PDB entry 1TWA | X-ray diffraction, 3.20 A resolution | chains A and H of the 10 polymer chains in the assembly

[Chain A]
Protein: DNA-directed RNA polymerase II largest subunit
Organism: Saccharomyces cerevisiae
Notes: EC 2.7.7.6
Reference sequence: P04050 (RPB1_YEAST); residue numbers follow UniProt; this construct covers 1-1733
Amino-acid sequence (1733 residues; each row starts with the number of its first residue):
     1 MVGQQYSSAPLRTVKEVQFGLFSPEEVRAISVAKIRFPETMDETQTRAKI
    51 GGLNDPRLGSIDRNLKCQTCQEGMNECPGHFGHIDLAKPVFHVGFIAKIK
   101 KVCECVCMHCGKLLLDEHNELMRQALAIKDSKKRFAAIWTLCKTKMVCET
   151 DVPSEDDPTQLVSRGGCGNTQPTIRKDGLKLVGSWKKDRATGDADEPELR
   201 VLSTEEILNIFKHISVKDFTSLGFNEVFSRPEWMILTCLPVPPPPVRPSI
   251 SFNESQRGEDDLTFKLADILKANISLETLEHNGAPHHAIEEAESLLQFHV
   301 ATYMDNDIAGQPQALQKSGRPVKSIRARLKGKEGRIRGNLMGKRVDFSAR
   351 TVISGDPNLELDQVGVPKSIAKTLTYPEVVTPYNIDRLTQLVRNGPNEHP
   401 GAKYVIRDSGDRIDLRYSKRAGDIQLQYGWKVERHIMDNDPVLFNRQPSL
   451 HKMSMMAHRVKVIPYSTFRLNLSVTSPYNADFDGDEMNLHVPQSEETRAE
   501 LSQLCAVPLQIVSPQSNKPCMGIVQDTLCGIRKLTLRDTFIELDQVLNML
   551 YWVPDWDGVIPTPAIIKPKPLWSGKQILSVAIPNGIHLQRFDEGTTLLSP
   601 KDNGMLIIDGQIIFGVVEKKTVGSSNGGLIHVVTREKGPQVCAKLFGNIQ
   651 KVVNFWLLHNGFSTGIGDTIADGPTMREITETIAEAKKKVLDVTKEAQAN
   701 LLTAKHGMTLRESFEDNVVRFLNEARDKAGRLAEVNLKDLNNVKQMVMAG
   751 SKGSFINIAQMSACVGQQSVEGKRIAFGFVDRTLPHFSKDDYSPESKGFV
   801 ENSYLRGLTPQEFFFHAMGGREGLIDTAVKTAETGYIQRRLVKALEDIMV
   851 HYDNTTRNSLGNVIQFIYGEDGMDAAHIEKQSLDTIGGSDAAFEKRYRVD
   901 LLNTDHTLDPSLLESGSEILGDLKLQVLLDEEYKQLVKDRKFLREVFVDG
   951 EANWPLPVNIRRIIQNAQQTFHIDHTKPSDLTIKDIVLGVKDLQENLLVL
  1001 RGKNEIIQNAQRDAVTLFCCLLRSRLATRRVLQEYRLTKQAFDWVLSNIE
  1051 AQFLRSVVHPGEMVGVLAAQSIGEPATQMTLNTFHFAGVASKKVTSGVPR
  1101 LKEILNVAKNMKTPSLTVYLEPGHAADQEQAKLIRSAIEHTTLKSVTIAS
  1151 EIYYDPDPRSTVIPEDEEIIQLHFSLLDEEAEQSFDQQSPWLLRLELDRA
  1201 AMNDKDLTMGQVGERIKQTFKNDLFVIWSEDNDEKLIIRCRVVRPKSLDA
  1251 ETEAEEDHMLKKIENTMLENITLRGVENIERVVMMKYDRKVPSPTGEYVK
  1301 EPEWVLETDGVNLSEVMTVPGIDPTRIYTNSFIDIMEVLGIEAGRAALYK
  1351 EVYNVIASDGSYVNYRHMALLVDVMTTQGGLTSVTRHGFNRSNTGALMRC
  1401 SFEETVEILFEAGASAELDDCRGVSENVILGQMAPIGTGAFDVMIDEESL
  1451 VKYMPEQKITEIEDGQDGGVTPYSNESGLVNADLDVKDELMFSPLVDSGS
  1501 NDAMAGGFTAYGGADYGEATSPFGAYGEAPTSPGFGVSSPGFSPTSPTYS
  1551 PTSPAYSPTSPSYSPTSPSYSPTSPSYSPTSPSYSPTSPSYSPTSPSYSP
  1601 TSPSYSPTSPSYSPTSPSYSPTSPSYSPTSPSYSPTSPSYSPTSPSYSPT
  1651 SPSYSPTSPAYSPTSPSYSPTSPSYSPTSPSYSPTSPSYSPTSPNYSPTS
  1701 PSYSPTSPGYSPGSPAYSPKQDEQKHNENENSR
Disordered / not traced: 1-2, 249-260, 306-323, 328-345, 1082-1091, 1174-1175, 1177-1186, 1244-1253, 1386-1401, 1451-1733
Curated features (UniProtKB/Swiss-Prot):
  - region: P248 to D260 (Lid loop), N306 to K323 (Rudder loop), P810 to E822 (Bridging helix)
  - binding site (Zn(2+)): C67, C70, C77, H80, C107, C110, C148, C167
  - binding site (Mg(2+)): D481, D483, D485
  - modified residue: T1471 (Phosphothreonine)
  - cross-link (Glycyl lysine isopeptide (Lys-Gly)): K695 (interchain with G-Cter in ubiquitin), K1246 (interchain with G-Cter in ubiquitin), K1350 (interchain with G-Cter in ubiquitin)
  - natural variant: S1653 to P1659 (deletion: In strain: A364A)
  - mutagenesis: K1246 (K1246R: Impairs ubiquitination during transcription stress)
Bound ions: Zn2+ site 1: C70, C77, H80; Zn2+ site 2: C107, C110, C148, C167; Mn2+ site 1: D481, D483, D485 (together with ATP); Mn2+ site 2: D481, D483 (together with ATP) (shared with 1 residue of chain B)
Small-molecule neighbours: ATP: D481, D483, D485, K752, T1080

[Chain H]
Protein: DNA-directed RNA polymerases I, II, and III 14.5 kDa polypeptide
Organism: Saccharomyces cerevisiae
Notes: EC 2.7.7.6
Reference sequence: P20436 (RPB8_YEAST); residues 1-146 here = UniProt positions 1-146
Amino-acid sequence (146 residues; each row starts with the number of its first residue):
     1 MSNTLFDDIFQVSEVDPGRYNKVCRIEAASTTQDQCKLTLDINVELFPVA
    51 AQDSLTVTIASSLNLEDTPANDSSATRSWRPPQAGDRSLADDYDYVMYGT
   101 AYKFEEVSKDLIAVYYSFGGLLMRLEGNYRNLNNLKQENAYLLIRR
Disordered / not traced: 1, 64-75
Curated features (UniProtKB/Swiss-Prot):
  - region: D16 to T39 (Non-specific ssDNA binding)
  - modified residue: S2 (N-acetylserine), T68 (Phosphothreonine)

[How chain A and chain H interact]
Pairs across the interface (61):
  R537(A) - Y20(H)
  R537(A) - R25(H)
  R537(A) - D41(H)  salt bridge
  R537(A) - G120(H)  hydrogen bond (side chain-backbone)
  R537(A) - L121(H)
  R537(A) - L122(H)
  D538(A) - Y20(H)
  D538(A) - N21(H)
  D538(A) - K22(H)
  D538(A) - V23(H)
  F540(A) - V23(H)  hydrophobic
  F540(A) - N43(H)
  L543(A) - W79(H)  hydrophobic
  V559(A) - S78(H)
  I560(A) - S78(H)  hydrogen bond (backbone-side chain)
  I560(A) - W79(H)
  T562(A) - Y98(H)
  P563(A) - W79(H)
  P563(A) - Y98(H)
  A564(A) - M97(H)
  A564(A) - Y98(H)  hydrogen bond (backbone-backbone)
  A564(A) - F118(H)
  A564(A) - G119(H)
  I565(A) - L46(H)  hydrophobic
  I565(A) - V96(H)
  I566(A) - V96(H)  hydrogen bond (backbone-backbone)
  K567(A) - N43(H)
  K567(A) - F47(H)
  K567(A) - D94(H)
  K567(A) - Y95(H)  hydrogen bond
  K567(A) - V96(H)  hydrogen bond (backbone-backbone)
  P568(A) - L46(H)
  P568(A) - D94(H)
  P570(A) - W79(H)  hydrophobic
  L571(A) - N43(H)
  L571(A) - L46(H)  hydrophobic
  W572(A) - W79(H)  hydrophobic
  S573(A) - G119(H)  hydrogen bond (side chain-backbone)
  K575(A) - G119(H)
  Q576(A) - G119(H)
  L597(A) - Y102(H)  hydrogen bond (backbone-side chain)
  L597(A) - F104(H)  hydrophobic
  L597(A) - Y115(H)
  L598(A) - R25(H)  hydrogen bond (backbone-side chain)
  L598(A) - Y115(H)  hydrophobic
  L598(A) - R124(H)
  P600(A) - R25(H)
  K601(A) - Y20(H)
  D602(A) - Y20(H)
  L606(A) - Y102(H)  hydrophobic
  I613(A) - Y102(H)  hydrophobic
  I613(A) - S117(H)  hydrogen bond (backbone-side chain)
  I613(A) - G120(H)
  I613(A) - L122(H)
  F614(A) - L122(H)  hydrophobic
  K738(A) - R19(H)
  D739(A) - R19(H)
  D974(A) - K136(H)
  H975(A) - F104(H)
  H975(A) - K136(H)
  T976(A) - K136(H)
Also at the interface, not in a pair above, chain A (37 interface residues in all): G558, P561, K569, S599, L737
Also at the interface, not in a pair above, chain H (33 interface residues in all): T39, R77, T100, M123, Y141

[Summary]
Chain A and chain H form an interface of 37 and 33 residues respectively; the contacts include 10 hydrogen
bonds and 1 salt bridge. Among the polar pairs are R537(A)-D41(H), R537(A)-G120(H) and I560(A)-S78(H). Bound
to chain A: ATP.
Here chain A is DNA-directed RNA polymerase II largest subunit and chain H is DNA-directed RNA polymerases I,
II, and III 14.5 kDa polypeptide, both from Saccharomyces cerevisiae. Entry 1TWA (RNA polymerase II complexed
with ATP) was determined by X-ray diffraction (same publication as 1R9S, 1R9T, 1TWC, 1TWF, 1TWG and 1TWH).
